8FCU - chains F and M of the 17 polymer chains in the assembly; structure by electron microscopy, 3.19 A resolution.

== Chain F ==
Name: Type I-B CRISPR-associated protein Cas7
From: Nostoc sp. 'Peltigera membranacea cyanobiont' 210A
UniProtKB: A0A235IG15 (A0A235IG15_9NOSO); numbering as in UniProt (aligned over 1-323)
Amino-acid sequence (323 residues; numbered 1 to 323; the number before each row is that of its first residue):
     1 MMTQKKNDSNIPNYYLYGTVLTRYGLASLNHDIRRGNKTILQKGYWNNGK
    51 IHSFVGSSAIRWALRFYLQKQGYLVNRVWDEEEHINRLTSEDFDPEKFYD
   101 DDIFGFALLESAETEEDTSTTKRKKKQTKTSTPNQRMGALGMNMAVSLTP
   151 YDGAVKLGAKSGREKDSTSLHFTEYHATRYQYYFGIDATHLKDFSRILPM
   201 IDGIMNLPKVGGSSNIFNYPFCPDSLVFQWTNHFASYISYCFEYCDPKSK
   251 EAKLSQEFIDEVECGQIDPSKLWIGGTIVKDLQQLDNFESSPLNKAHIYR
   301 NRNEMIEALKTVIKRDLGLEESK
Unresolved in the structure: 1-11, 110-132, 320-323

== Chain M ==
Molecule: 71-nt RNA strand
Sequence (71 nucleotides; row label = number of the first residue in the row):
     1 UUGCUCAAGAGAAGUCAUUUAAUAAGGCCACUGUUAAACGUAGGUGAGUC
    51 GUGGCUUUAUGCCGUUAGGCG
Unresolved in the structure: 64-71

== Interface between chain F and chain M ==
Contacting residue pairs (47; chain F residue first):
  Leu29(F) with A22(M), phosphate contact
  Asn30(F) with A22(M), hydrogen bond to the phosphate
  His31(F) with A21(M), hydrogen bond to the sugar; A22(M), phosphate contact
  Asp32(F) with A21(M), base contact
  Ser58(F) with U20(M), hydrogen bond to the phosphate; A21(M), hydrogen bond to the phosphate
  Ala59(F) with U20(M), sugar contact
  Arg61(F) with U18(M), phosphate contact; U19(M), salt bridge to the phosphate
  Trp62(F) with U20(M), stacking on the base
  Arg65(F) with U19(M), sugar contact
  Arg77(F) with U20(M), salt bridge to the phosphate
  Phe104(F) with U18(M), sugar contact
  Gly105(F) with U18(M), sugar contact
  Phe106(F) with A17(M), hydrogen bond to the sugar; U18(M), sugar contact
  Ala107(F) with U18(M), base contact
  Leu109(F) with A17(M), base contact
  Gln135(F) with A17(M), hydrogen bond to the sugar
  Arg136(F) with A17(M), sugar contact
  Met137(F) with G14(M), base contact; A17(M), sugar contact; U18(M), phosphate contact
  Gly138(F) with U18(M), hydrogen bond to the phosphate
  Lys156(F) with G27(M), salt bridge to the phosphate
  Leu157(F) with G27(M), base contact
  Gly158(F) with G27(M), phosphate contact
  Ala159(F) with A25(M), hydrogen bond to the sugar; G26(M), sugar contact; G27(M), hydrogen bond to the phosphate
  Lys160(F) with A25(M), hydrogen bond to the base; G26(M), phosphate contact
  Ser161(F) with G26(M), hydrogen bond to the phosphate
  Lys165(F) with G27(M), base contact
  Thr168(F) with A25(M), base contact
  Leu170(F) with G27(M), base contact
  His171(F) with A25(M), stacking on the base
  Lys209(F) with U23(M), salt bridge to the phosphate
  Gly211(F) with U20(M), base contact; A22(M), phosphate contact
  Gly212(F) with A22(M), hydrogen bond to the phosphate; U23(M), phosphate contact
  Ser213(F) with U23(M), phosphate contact
  Asn215(F) with A24(M), phosphate contact; A25(M), hydrogen bond to the phosphate
  Ile216(F) with A25(M), phosphate contact
Also at the interface, not in a pair above, chain F (39 interface residues in all): Trp79, His84, Ser169, Ser214

== Summary ==
39 residues of chain F and 12 residues of chain M are in contact, with 13 hydrogen bonds, 4 salt bridges and 2
aromatic stacking contacts. Polar contacts include Lys160(F)-A25(M), His31(F)-A21(M) and Phe106(F)-A17(M).
Here chain F is Type I-B CRISPR-associated protein Cas7 (Nostoc sp. 'Peltigera membranacea cyanobiont' 210A)
and chain M is a 71-nt RNA strand. Entry 8FCU (Cryo-EM structure of Cascade-DNA-TniQ-TnsC complex in type I-B
CAST system) was determined by electron microscopy together with 8FCJ, 8FCV, 8FCW, 8FD2, 8FD3, 8FF4 and 8FF5
from the same study.
